6UQE - chains C and X of the 22 polymer chains in the assembly; structure by electron microscopy, 3.00 A resolution.

== Chain C ==
Molecule: ATP-dependent Clp protease ATP-binding subunit ClpA
Source organism: Escherichia coli K-12
Reference sequence: A0A4Y9BNB2 (A0A4Y9BNB2_ECOLX); residues 169-746 here = UniProt positions 169-746
Chain sequence (578 residues; each row starts with the number of its first residue):
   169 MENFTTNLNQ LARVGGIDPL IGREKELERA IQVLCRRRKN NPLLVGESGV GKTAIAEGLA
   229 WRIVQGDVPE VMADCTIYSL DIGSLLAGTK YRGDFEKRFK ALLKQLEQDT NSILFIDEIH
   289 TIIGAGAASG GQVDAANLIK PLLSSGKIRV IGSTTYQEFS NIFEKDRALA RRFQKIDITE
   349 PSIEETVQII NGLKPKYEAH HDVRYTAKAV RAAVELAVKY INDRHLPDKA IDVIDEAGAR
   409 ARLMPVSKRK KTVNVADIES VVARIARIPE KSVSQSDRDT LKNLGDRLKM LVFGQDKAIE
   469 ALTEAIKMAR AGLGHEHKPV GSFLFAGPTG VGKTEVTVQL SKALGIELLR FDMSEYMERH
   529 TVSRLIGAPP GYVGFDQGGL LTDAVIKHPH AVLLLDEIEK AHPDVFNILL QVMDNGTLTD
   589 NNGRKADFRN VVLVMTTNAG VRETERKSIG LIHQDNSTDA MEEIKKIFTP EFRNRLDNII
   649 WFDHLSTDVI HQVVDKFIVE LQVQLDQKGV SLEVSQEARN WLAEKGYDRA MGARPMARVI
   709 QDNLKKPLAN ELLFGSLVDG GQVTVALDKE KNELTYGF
Residues lining bound ligands:
  - ATP-gamma-S (AGS; phosphothiophosphoric acid-adenylate ester), molecule 1: Pro-187, Leu-188, Ile-189, Arg-191, Ser-216, Gly-217, Val-218, Gly-219, Lys-220, Thr-221, Ala-222, Thr-323, Ile-357, Leu-361, Pro-395, Asp-396, Ile-399
  - ATP-gamma-S (AGS), molecule 2: Ala-336, Arg-339, Arg-340
  - ATP-gamma-S (AGS), molecule 3: Leu-459, Val-460, Phe-461, Gln-463, Thr-497, Gly-498, Val-499, Gly-500, Lys-501, Thr-502, Glu-503, Asn-606, Leu-653, Val-661, Lys-664, Phe-665, Ala-701, Arg-702

== Chain X ==
Molecule: RepA-GFP
Chain sequence (10 residues; each row starts with the number of its first residue; X marks 10 residues of unknown identity (built as UNK)):
     1 XXXXXXXXXX

== How chain C and chain X interact ==
Chain C side of the interface, 6 residues: Lys-258, Tyr-259, Arg-260, Ala-295, Ala-296, Ser-297

== Summary ==
Chain C and chain X make no direct contact in this assembly. Ligands of chain C: 3 copies of ATP-gamma-S.
Chain C is ATP-dependent Clp protease ATP-binding subunit ClpA (Escherichia coli K-12) and chain X is
RepA-GFP; the structure, ClpA/ClpP Disengaged State bound to RepA-GFP, was determined by electron microscopy
together with 6UQO, 6W1Z, 6W20, 6W21, 6W22, 6W23 and 6W24 from the same study.
